7F90 - chains E and A of the 3 polymer chains in the assembly; structure by X-ray diffraction, 2.39 A resolution.

Chain E:
Molecule: ORF6 protein
Organism: Severe acute respiratory syndrome coronavirus
UniProtKB: P59634 (NS6_SARS); residues 1-63 here = UniProt positions 1-63
Chain sequence (63 residues; row label = number of the first residue in the row):
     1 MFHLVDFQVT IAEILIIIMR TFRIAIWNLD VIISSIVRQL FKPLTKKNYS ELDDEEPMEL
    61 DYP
Unresolved in the structure: 1-52, 63
UniProt features mapped onto this chain:
  - region: Asp54 to Pro63 (Critical for disrupting nuclear import)
  - natural variant: Ile32 to Pro63 (sequence variant, change not given here; In strain: Isolate TWJ), Pro57 (P57L: In strain: Isolate GD01, Isolate BJ01 and 3 more)
  - mutagenesis: Tyr49 to Leu52 (No effect in the suppression of nuclear gene expression), Asp53 to Glu56 (Reduction in the suppression of nuclear gene expression), Met58 (M58A: Decreases down-regulation of protein expression of newly transcribed genes in the host cell. Complete loss of RAE1 binding), Tyr62 to Pro63 (Decreases down-regulation of protein expression of newly transcribed genes in the host cell)

Chain A:
Molecule: mRNA export factor
Organism: Homo sapiens
UniProtKB: P78406 (RAE1L_HUMAN); residues 1-368 here = UniProt positions 1-368
Chain sequence (368 residues; numbered 1 to 368; the number before each row is that of its first residue):
     1 MSLFGTTSGF GTSGTSMFGS ATTDNHNPMK DIEVTSSPDD SIGCLSFSPP TLPGNFLIAG
    61 SWANDVRCWE VQDSGQTIPK AQQMHTGPVL DVCWSDDGSK VFTASCDKTA KMWDLSSNQA
   121 IQIAQHDAPV KTIHWIKAPN YSCVMTGSWD KTLKFWDTRS SNPMMVLQLP ERCYCADVIY
   181 PMAVVATAER GLIVYQLENQ PSEFRRIESP LKHQHRCVAI FKDKQNKPTG FALGSIEGRV
   241 AIHYINPPNP AKDNFTFKCH RSNGTNTSAP QDIYAVNGIA FHPVHGTLAT VGSDGRFSFW
   301 DKDARTKLKT SEQLDQPISA CCFNHNGNIF AYASSYDWSK GHEFYNPQKK NYIFLRNAAE
   361 ELKPRNKK
Unresolved in the structure: 1-30, 263-269, 366-368

Interface between chain E and chain A:
Pairs across the interface (25):
  Asp53(E) - Leu308(A)
  Asp53(E) - Lys309(A)
  Asp54(E) - Lys307(A)
  Glu55(E) - Thr306(A)  hydrogen bond
  Glu55(E) - Lys307(A)
  Glu55(E) - Leu308(A)
  Glu56(E) - Thr306(A)
  Glu56(E) - Lys307(A)  salt bridge
  Pro57(E) - Arg305(A)
  Met58(E) - Phe255(A)  hydrophobic
  Met58(E) - Phe257(A)  hydrophobic
  Met58(E) - Trp300(A)  hydrophobic
  Met58(E) - Asp301(A)
  Met58(E) - Arg305(A)  hydrogen bond (backbone-backbone)
  Met58(E) - Thr306(A)
  Glu59(E) - Phe257(A)
  Glu59(E) - Lys258(A)  salt bridge
  Leu60(E) - Phe255(A)  hydrophobic
  Leu60(E) - Thr256(A)
  Leu60(E) - Phe257(A)  hydrophobic
  Leu60(E) - Arg305(A)
  Asp61(E) - Arg239(A)  salt bridge
  Asp61(E) - Thr256(A)  hydrogen bond
  Asp61(E) - Phe257(A)
  Asp61(E) - Lys258(A)
Interface residues without a listed pair, chain A (14 interface residues in all): Lys302, Arg365
The authors on this interface:
  - residue pairs: Glu56(E)-Lys307(A) (hydrogen bond), Met58(E)-Arg305(A) (hydrogen bond), Phe255(A)-Met58(E), Phe257(A)-Met58(E), Trp300(A)-Met58(E)
  - interface residues, chain E: Met58(E)

In short:
Chain E and chain A form an interface of 9 and 14 residues respectively, with 3 hydrogen bonds and 3 salt
bridges. Polar contacts include Glu56(E)-Lys307(A), Glu59(E)-Lys258(A) and Asp61(E)-Arg239(A). The authors
report hydrogen bonds between Glu56(E) and Lys307(A) and Met58(E) and Arg305(A); contacts between Phe255(A)
and Met58(E), Phe257(A) and Met58(E) and Trp300(A) and Met58(E). From the paper: the interface residue
Met58(E).
Here chain E is ORF6 protein (Severe acute respiratory syndrome coronavirus) and chain A is mRNA export factor
(Homo sapiens). Entry 7F90 (Crystal structure of SARS auxiliary protein in complex with human nuclear protein)
was determined by X-ray diffraction (same publication as 7F60).
